9D1W - chains B and c of the 8 polymer chains in the assembly; structure by electron microscopy, 3.44 A resolution.

== Chain B ==
Protein: HIV-1 BG505 DS-SOSIP gp120
Organism: Human immunodeficiency virus 1
UniProtKB: Q2N0S6 (Q2N0S6_9HIV1); the construct lacks a stretch of the UniProt sequence and is renumbered around it, so the offset changes along the chain: 31-141 = UniProt 30-140; 150-185 = UniProt 141-176; 189-309 = UniProt 188-308; 312-321 = UniProt 309-318; 2 more segments
Amino-acid sequence (481 residues; numbered 31 to 513 plus 12 insertion-coded residues; 14 numbers in that range are skipped by the numbering (no residue carries them; nothing is unmodelled there); the number before each row is that of its first residue; a row labelled like 185A-185K holds insertion residues (185A, then the next letters in order)):
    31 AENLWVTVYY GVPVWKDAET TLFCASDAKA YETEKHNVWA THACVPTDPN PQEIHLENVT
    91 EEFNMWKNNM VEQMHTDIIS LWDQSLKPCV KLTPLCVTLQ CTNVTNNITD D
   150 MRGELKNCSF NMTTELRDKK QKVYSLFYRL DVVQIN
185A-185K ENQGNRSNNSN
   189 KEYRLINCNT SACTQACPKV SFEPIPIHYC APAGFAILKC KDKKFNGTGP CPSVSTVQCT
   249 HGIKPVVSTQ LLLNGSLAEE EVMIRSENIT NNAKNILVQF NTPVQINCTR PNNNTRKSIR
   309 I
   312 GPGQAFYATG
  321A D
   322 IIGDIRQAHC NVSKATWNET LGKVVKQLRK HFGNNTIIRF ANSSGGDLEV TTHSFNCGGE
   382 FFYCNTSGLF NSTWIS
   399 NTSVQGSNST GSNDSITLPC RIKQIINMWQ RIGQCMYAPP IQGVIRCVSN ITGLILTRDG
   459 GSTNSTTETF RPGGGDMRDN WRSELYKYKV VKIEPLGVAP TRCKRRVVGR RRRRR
Unresolved in the structure: 31-32, 185A-185K, 399-410, 506-513
Cystine bridges: Cys54-Cys74, Cys119-Cys205, Cys126-Cys196, Cys131-Cys157, Cys201-Cys433, Cys218-Cys247, Cys228-Cys239, Cys296-Cys331, Cys378-Cys445, Cys385-Cys418
Covalent attachments: N-acetylglucosamine (NAG) linked to Asn88, Asn133, Asn137, Asn156, Asn160, Asn197, Asn234, Asn262, Asn276, Asn295, Asn301, Asn332, Asn339, Asn355, Asn363, Asn386, Asn392, Asn448
Differences from the reference sequence: conflict Cys201 (Ile200 in Q2N0S6), Asn332 (Thr330 in Q2N0S6), Cys433 (Ala430 in Q2N0S6), Cys501 (Ala498 in Q2N0S6); expression tag (509-513)

== Chain c ==
Protein: HIV-1 BG505 DS-SOSIP glycoprotein gp41
Organism: Human immunodeficiency virus 1
UniProtKB: Q2N0S6 (Q2N0S6_9HIV1); residues 512-664 here correspond to UniProt positions 509-661 (UniProt number = residue number - 3)
Amino-acid sequence (153 residues; row label = number of the first residue in the row):
   512 AVGIGAVFLG FLGAAGSTMG AASMTLTVQA RNLLSGIVQQ QSNLLRAPEA QQHLLKLTVW
   572 GIKQLQARVL AVERYLRDQQ LLGIWGCSGK LICCTNVPWN SSWSNRNLSE IWDNMTWLQW
   632 DKEISNYTQI IYGLLEESQN QQEKNEQDLL ALD
Unresolved in the structure: 512-520, 547-568
Cystine bridges: Cys598-Cys604
Covalent attachments: N-acetylglucosamine (NAG) linked to Asn611, Asn637
Differences from the reference sequence: engineered mutation Pro559 (Ile556 in Q2N0S6), Cys605 (Thr602 in Q2N0S6)

== Chain B / chain c interface ==
Residue-residue contacts (6; chain B residue first):
  Tyr39(B) - Gln658(c)
  Arg500(B) - Ala662(c)
  Cys501(B) - Gln658(c)  hydrogen bond (side chain-backbone)
  Lys502(B) - Leu661(c)
  Arg504(B) - Glu657(c)  salt bridge
  Arg504(B) - Leu661(c)
Interface residues without a listed pair, chain B (6 interface residues in all): Thr499

== Overview ==
The interface between chain B and chain c involves 6 residues on one side and 4 on the other; the contacts
include 1 hydrogen bond and 1 salt bridge. Polar pairs include Arg504(B)-Glu657(c) and Cys501(B)-Gln658(c).
Here chain B is HIV-1 BG505 DS-SOSIP gp120 and chain c is HIV-1 BG505 DS-SOSIP glycoprotein gp41, both from
Human immunodeficiency virus 1. Entry 9D1W (Cryo-EM structure of PGDM1400 Fab bound to HIV-1 BG505
DS-SOSIP.664 Env trimer) was determined by electron microscopy, deposited together with 9D3D.
